Entry 8UKI (X-ray diffraction, 1.75 A resolution); this record covers chains H and L.

Chain H:
Name: 04_A06 Fab Heavy Chain
Source organism: Homo sapiens
Notes: antibody fragment or engineered binder
Amino-acid sequence (245 residues; row label = number of the first residue in the row; a row labelled like 35A-35K holds insertion residues (35A, then the next letters in order)):
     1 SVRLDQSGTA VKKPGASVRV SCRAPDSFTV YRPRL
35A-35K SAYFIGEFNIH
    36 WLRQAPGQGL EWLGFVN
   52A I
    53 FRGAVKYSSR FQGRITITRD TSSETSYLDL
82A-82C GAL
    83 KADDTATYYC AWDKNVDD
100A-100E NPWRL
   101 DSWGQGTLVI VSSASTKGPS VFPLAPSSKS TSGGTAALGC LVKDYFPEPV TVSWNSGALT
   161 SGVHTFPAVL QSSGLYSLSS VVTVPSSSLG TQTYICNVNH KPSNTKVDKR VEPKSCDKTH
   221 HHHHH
Not modelled in the structure: 1, 127-133, 215-225
Disulfides: Cys22-Cys92, Cys140-Cys196

Chain L:
Name: 04_A06 Fab Light Chain
Source organism: Homo sapiens
Notes: antibody fragment or engineered binder
Amino-acid sequence (211 residues; each row starts with the number of its first residue; note: 4 numbers in that range are skipped by the numbering (no residue carries them; nothing is unmodelled there)):
     1 YIQVTQSPSS LSASIGDTIT VACEVSQDVG WAVNWYHQRP GRPPYNLIYT AHNLAPGVAS
    61 RFRGSRVGTY FTLTINNLLP EDVGTYYCQV F
    96 DSFAPGGTRV DLRGTVAAPS VFIFPPSDEQ LKSGTASVVC LLNNFYPREA KVQWKVDNAL
   156 QSGNSQESVT EQDSKDSTYS LSSTLTLSKA DYEKHKVYAC EVTHQGLSSP VTKSFNRGEC
Not modelled in the structure: 1, 213-215
Disulfides: Cys23-Cys88, Cys135-Cys195

Chain H / chain L interface:
Contacting residue pairs (66; chain H residue first):
  Leu37(H) with Phe98(L), hydrophobic
  Gln39(H) with Gln38(L), hydrogen bond; Tyr87(L), hydrogen bond
  Gln43(H) with Tyr87(L)
  Gly44(H) with Tyr87(L)
  Leu45(H) with Tyr87(L), hydrophobic; Phe98(L)
  Trp47(H) with Asp96(L)
  Tyr91(H) with Gln38(L); Pro43(L), hydrophobic; Pro44(L)
  Asp100(H) with Thr50(L)
  Asn100A(H) with Tyr49(L); Thr50(L), hydrogen bond
  Pro100B(H) with Ala32(L), hydrophobic; Asn34(L), hydrogen bond (backbone-side chain)
  Trp100C(H) with Asn34(L), hydrogen bond (backbone-side chain); Tyr36(L); Gln89(L), hydrogen bond (backbone-side chain); Phe91(L); Asp96(L)
  Arg100D(H) with Asn34(L); Asn46(L), hydrogen bond; Tyr49(L); Pro56(L)
  Leu100E(H) with Tyr36(L), hydrogen bond (backbone-side chain); Asn46(L)
  Trp103(H) with Tyr36(L); Pro44(L)
  Gly104(H) with Pro43(L)
  Gln105(H) with Arg42(L); Pro43(L)
  Phe122(H) with Ser122(L); Glu124(L); Gln125(L)
  Pro123(H) with Ser122(L)
  Leu124(H) with Phe119(L); Val134(L), hydrophobic
  Ala125(H) with Phe119(L)
  Ala137(H) with Phe117(L), hydrophobic; Phe119(L); Leu136(L), hydrophobic
  Leu141(H) with Ser132(L)
  Lys143(H) with Gln125(L); Ser132(L)
  His164(H) with Asn138(L); Asn139(L), hydrogen bond; Ser175(L), hydrogen bond
  Phe166(H) with Leu136(L), hydrophobic; Ser163(L); Thr165(L); Ser175(L); Leu176(L); Ser177(L)
  Pro167(H) with Ser163(L), hydrogen bond (backbone-side chain); Val164(L)
  Val169(H) with Gln161(L); Glu162(L); Ser163(L)
  Leu170(H) with Gln161(L), hydrogen bond (backbone-side chain)
  Gln171(H) with Gln161(L)
  Ser179(H) with Ser177(L), hydrogen bond
  Val181(H) with Leu136(L), hydrophobic
  Thr183(H) with Asn138(L)
  Lys209(H) with Glu124(L), salt bridge
  Lys214(H) with Asp123(L), salt bridge
Interface residues without a listed pair, chain H (40 interface residues in all): Asp101, Val121, Thr135, Ala136, Leu138, Thr165
Interface residues without a listed pair, chain L (38 interface residues in all): Tyr45, Asn53, Ala55

Overview:
The interface between chain H and chain L involves 40 residues on one side and 38 on the other; the contacts
include 13 hydrogen bonds and 2 salt bridges. Polar pairs include Lys209(H)-Glu124(L), Lys214(H)-Asp123(L) and
Gln39(H)-Gln38(L).
Here chain H is 04_A06 Fab Heavy Chain and chain L is 04_A06 Fab Light Chain, both from Homo sapiens. Entry
8UKI (Crystal structure of 04_A06 Fab) was determined by X-ray diffraction, deposited together with 9D8V,
8ULR, 8ULS, 8ULT and 8ULU.
